Entry 6HS7 (electron microscopy, 4.60 A resolution (low resolution: residue-level contacts below are approximate; hydrogen-bond / salt-bridge calls are withheld)); this record covers chains a and b of the 25 polymer chains in the assembly.

== Chain a (and b) ==
Protein: ImcF-like family protein
From: Escherichia coli
Notes: chain b of this document is another copy of the same molecule, construct and numbering; everything in this record applies to it too
UniProtKB: I2W7L4 (I2W7L4_ECOLX); numbering as in UniProt (aligned over 1-1129)
Chain sequence (1129 residues; each row starts with the number of its first residue):
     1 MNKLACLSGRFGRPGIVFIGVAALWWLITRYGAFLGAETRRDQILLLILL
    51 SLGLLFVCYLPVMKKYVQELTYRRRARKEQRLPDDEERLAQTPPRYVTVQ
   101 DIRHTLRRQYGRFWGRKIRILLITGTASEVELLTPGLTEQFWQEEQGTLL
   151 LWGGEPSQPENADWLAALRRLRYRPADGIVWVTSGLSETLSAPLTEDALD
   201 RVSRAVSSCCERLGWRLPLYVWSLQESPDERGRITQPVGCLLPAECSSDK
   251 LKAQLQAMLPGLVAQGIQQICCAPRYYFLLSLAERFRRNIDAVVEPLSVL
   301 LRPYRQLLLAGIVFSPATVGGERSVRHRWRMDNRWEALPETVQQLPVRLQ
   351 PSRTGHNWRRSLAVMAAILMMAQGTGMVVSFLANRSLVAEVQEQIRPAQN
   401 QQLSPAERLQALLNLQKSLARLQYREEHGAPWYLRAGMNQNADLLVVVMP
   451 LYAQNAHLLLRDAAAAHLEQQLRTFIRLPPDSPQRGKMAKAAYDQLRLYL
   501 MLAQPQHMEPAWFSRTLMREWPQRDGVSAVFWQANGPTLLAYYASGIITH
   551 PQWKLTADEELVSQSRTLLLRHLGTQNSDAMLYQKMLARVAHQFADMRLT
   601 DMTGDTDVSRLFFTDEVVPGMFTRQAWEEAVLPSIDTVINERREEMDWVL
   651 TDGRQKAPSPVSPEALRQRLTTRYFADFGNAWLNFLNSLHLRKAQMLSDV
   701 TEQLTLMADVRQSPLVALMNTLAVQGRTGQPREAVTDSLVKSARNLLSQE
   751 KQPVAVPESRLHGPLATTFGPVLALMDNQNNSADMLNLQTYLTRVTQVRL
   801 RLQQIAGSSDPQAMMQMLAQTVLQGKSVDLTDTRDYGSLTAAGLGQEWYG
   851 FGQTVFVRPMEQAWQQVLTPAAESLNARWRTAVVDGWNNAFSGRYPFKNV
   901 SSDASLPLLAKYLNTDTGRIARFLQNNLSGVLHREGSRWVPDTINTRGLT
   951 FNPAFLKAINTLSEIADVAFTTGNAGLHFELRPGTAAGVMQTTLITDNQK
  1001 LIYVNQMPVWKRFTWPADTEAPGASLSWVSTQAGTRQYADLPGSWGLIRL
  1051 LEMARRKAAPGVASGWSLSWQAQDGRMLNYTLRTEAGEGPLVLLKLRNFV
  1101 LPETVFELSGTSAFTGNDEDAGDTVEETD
Unresolved in the structure: 1-568, 644-662, 731-759
Sequence notes: conflict Val-446 (Ala in I2W7L4)
From the paper describing this entry:
  - self-association interface (contacts with another copy of this molecule): Met-776 to Leu-786
  - mutagenesis - Q779C/N780C: abolished localization to TssM foci
  - conformationally variable residues (order/disorder transition): Ser-1109 to Asp-1129

== Interface between chain a and chain b ==
Residue-residue contacts (36; chain a residue first):
  Thr-705(a) / Gln-846(b)
  Asp-709(a) / Leu-844(b)
  Asp-709(a) / Gly-845(b)
  Asp-709(a) / Gln-846(b)
  Val-710(a) / Phe-769(b)
  Arg-711(a) / Leu-765(b)
  Arg-711(a) / Gly-845(b)
  Arg-711(a) / Gln-846(b)
  Arg-711(a) / Glu-847(b)
  Gln-712(a) / Gln-846(b)
  Gln-779(a) / Asn-780(b)
  Arg-794(a) / Leu-839(b)
  Gln-797(a) / Ser-838(b)
  Ser-809(a) / Asn-945(b)
  Met-814(a) / Asn-945(b)
  Thr-881(a) / Glu-935(b)
  Ala-882(a) / Glu-935(b)
  Ala-882(a) / Gly-936(b)
  Arg-894(a) / Glu-1085(b)
  Arg-894(a) / Ala-1086(b)
  Arg-894(a) / Gly-1087(b)
  Ser-902(a) / Ala-1063(b)
  Ser-902(a) / Arg-1083(b)
  Asp-903(a) / Glu-1085(b)
  Ser-905(a) / Glu-1085(b)
  Ser-905(a) / Ala-1086(b)
  Leu-908(a) / Asp-967(b)
  Leu-908(a) / Ala-1086(b)
  Lys-911(a) / Thr-971(b)
  Lys-911(a) / Thr-972(b)
  Arg-919(a) / Arg-934(b)
  Arg-919(a) / Asp-967(b)
  Pro-1022(a) / Arg-1012(b)
  Pro-1042(a) / Trp-1010(b)
  Gly-1043(a) / Glu-980(b)
  Ser-1044(a) / Arg-1012(b)
Also at the interface, not in a pair above, chain a (33 interface residues in all): Asn-778, Asn-780, Thr-790, Thr-793, Gly-807, Ser-808, Arg-878, Ser-901, Glu-1020, Ala-1021
Also at the interface, not in a pair above, chain b (31 interface residues in all): Ala-842, Trp-848, Asp-942, Thr-946, Lys-1011, Val-1062, Ser-1064

== Overview ==
33 residues of chain a and 31 residues of chain b are in contact. The paper reports that Q779C/N780C of chain
a abolish localization to TssM foci; conformational variability at Ser-1109(a).
Chain a and chain b are both ImcF-like family protein (Escherichia coli); the structure, Type VI membrane
complex, was determined by electron microscopy.
